9EOK - chains X and Y of the 42 polymer chains in the assembly; structure by electron microscopy, 23.00 A resolution (very low resolution: no residue pairs are listed; an interface is given only as per-side residue counts).

[Chain X (and Y)]
Protein: Tubulin beta-4 chain
From: Xenopus laevis
Notes: chain Y of this document is another copy of the same molecule, construct and numbering; everything in this record applies to it too
UniProt: P30883 (TBB4_XENLA); the author numbering skips numbers that UniProt does not, so the offset changes along the chain: 1-44 = UniProt 1-44; 47-360 = UniProt 45-358; 369-455 = UniProt 359-445
Amino-acid sequence (445 residues; numbered 1 to 455; 10 numbers in that range are skipped by the numbering (no residue carries them; nothing is unmodelled there); the number before each row is that of its first residue):
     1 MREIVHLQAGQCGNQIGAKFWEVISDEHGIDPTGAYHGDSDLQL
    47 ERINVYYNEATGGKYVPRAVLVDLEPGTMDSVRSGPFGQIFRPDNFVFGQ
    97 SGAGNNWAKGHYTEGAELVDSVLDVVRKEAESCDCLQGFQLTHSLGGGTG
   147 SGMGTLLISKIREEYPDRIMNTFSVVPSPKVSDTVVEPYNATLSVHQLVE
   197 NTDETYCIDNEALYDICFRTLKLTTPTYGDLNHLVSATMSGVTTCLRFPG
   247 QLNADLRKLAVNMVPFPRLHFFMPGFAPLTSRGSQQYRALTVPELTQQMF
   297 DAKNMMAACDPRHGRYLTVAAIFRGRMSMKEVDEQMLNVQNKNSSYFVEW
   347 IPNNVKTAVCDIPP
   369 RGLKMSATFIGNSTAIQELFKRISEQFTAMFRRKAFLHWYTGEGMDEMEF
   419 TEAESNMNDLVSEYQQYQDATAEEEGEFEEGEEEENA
Disordered / not traced: 437-455
Ligand contacts:
  - GDP (guanosine-5'-diphosphate): Gly10, Gln11, Cys12, Gln15, Ile16, Ala99, Asn101, Ser140, Gly142, Gly143, Gly144, Thr145, Gly146, Asp179, Thr180, Glu183, Asn206, Tyr224, Leu227, Asn228
  - GTP (guanosine-5'-triphosphate): Gln247, Leu248, Lys254
  - taxol (TA1): Glu22, Val23, Asp26, Glu27, Leu217, Leu219, Asp226, His229, Leu230, Ala233, Ser236, Phe272, Pro274, Leu275, Thr276, Arg278, Gln281, Arg320, Pro360, Arg369, Gly370, Leu371
UniProt features mapped onto this chain:
  - motif: Met1 to Ile4 (MREI motif)
  - binding site (GTP): Gln11, Glu71, Ser140, Gly144, Thr145, Gly146, Asn206, Asn228
  - binding site (Mg(2+)): Glu71
  - modified residue: Glu448 (5-glutamyl polyglutamate)

[How chain X and chain Y interact]
At this resolution (23 A) residue pairs are not listed: 18 residues of chain X and 19 of chain Y lie at the interface.

[Overview]
Chain X and chain Y form an interface of 18 and 19 residues respectively. Ligands of chain X: GTP, GDP and
taxol. Curated annotation (UniProt) lists 8 GTP-binding residues and Mg2+-binding residue Glu71(X) on chain X.
Chain X and chain Y are both Tubulin beta-4 chain (Xenopus laevis); the structure, Minus end of the vertebrate
gamma-tubulin ring complex-capped microtubule, was determined by electron microscopy (same publication as
9EOJ).
